Entry 1OXC (X-ray diffraction, 1.20 A resolution); this record covers chains A and B of the 4 polymer chains in the assembly.

== Chain A (and B) ==
Molecule: hypothetical protein LecB
Organism: Pseudomonas aeruginosa
Notes: chain B of this document is another copy of the same molecule, construct and numbering; everything in this record applies to it too
Reference sequence: Q9HYN5 (Q9HYN5_PSEAE); residues 1-114 here correspond to UniProt positions 2-115 (UniProt number = residue number + 1)
Amino-acid sequence (114 residues; row label = number of the first residue in the row):
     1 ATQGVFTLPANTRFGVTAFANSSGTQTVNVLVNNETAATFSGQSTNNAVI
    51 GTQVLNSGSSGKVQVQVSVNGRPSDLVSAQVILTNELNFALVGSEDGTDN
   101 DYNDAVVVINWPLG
Bound ions: Ca2+ site 1: Asn21, Asp101, Asn103, Asp104 (together with alpha-L-fucopyranose, beta-L-fucopyranose) (shared with Gly114(B) of chain B); Ca2+ site 2: Glu95, Asp99, Asp101, Asp104 (together with alpha-L-fucopyranose, beta-L-fucopyranose); Ca2+ site 3: Gly114 (together with alpha-L-fucopyranose) (shared with Asn21(B), Asp101(B), Asn103(B), Asp104(B) of chain B)
Small-molecule neighbours: alpha-L-fucopyranose / beta-L-fucopyranose: Asn21, Ser22, Ser23, Gly24, Thr45, Glu95, Asp96, Gly97, Asp99, Asp101, Asn103, Asp104

== How chain A and chain B interact ==
Residue-residue contacts (52; chain A residue first):
  Arg13(A) with Asn46(B), hydrogen bond
  Gly15(A) with Asn47(B)
  Thr17(A) with Phe19(B)
  Phe19(A) with Thr17(B)
  Asn21(A) with Leu113(B); Gly114(B), hydrogen bond (side chain-backbone)
  Thr45(A) with Gly114(B)
  Asn46(A) with Arg13(B), hydrogen bond; Val54(B)
  Asn47(A) with Gly15(B); Asn110(B), hydrogen bond; Leu113(B)
  Thr52(A) with Val49(B)
  Val54(A) with Asn46(B)
  Ser78(A) with Leu83(B)
  Ala79(A) with Leu83(B), hydrophobic
  Leu83(A) with Val77(B), hydrophobic; Ser78(B); Ala79(B), hydrophobic
  Thr84(A) with Tyr102(B)
  Glu86(A) with Asn100(B); Asp101(B)
  Leu87(A) with Gly93(B); Asp101(B); Tyr102(B); Asn103(B)
  Phe89(A) with Leu91(B), hydrophobic; Val106(B), hydrophobic
  Leu91(A) with Val81(B), hydrophobic; Phe89(B), hydrophobic
  Gly93(A) with Leu87(B)
  Asn100(A) with Glu86(B)
  Asp101(A) with Glu86(B); Leu87(B); Gly114(B)
  Tyr102(A) with Thr84(B); Glu86(B); Leu87(B)
  Asn103(A) with Leu87(B); Pro112(B), hydrogen bond (side chain-backbone); Leu113(B); Gly114(B), hydrogen bond (side chain-backbone)
  Val106(A) with Phe89(B), hydrophobic
  Asn110(A) with Asn47(B), hydrogen bond
  Pro112(A) with Asn103(B), hydrogen bond (backbone-side chain)
  Leu113(A) with Asn21(B); Asn47(B); Asn103(B), hydrogen bond (backbone-side chain)
  Gly114(A) with Asn21(B), hydrogen bond (backbone-side chain); Thr45(B); Asp101(B); Asn103(B), hydrogen bond (backbone-side chain)
Other interface residues (no listed pair), chain A (33 interface residues in all): Ser22, Val77, Val81, Val92, Val108
Other interface residues (no listed pair), chain B (33 interface residues in all): Ser22, Val92, Val108

== Overview ==
Chain A and chain B each contribute 33 residues to their interface; the contacts include 11 hydrogen bonds.
Among the polar pairs are Arg13(A)-Asn46(B), Asn21(A)-Gly114(B) and Asn47(A)-Asn110(B). Ligands of chain A: a
glycan. Asn21(A), Asp101(A), Asn103(A) and Asp104(A) coordinate Ca2+ site 1.
Both chains are hypothetical protein LecB (Pseudomonas aeruginosa). Entry 1OXC (LecB (PA-LII) in complex with
FUCOSE) was determined by X-ray diffraction (same publication as 1OUR, 1OUS, 1OUX, 1OVP and 1OVS).
